PDB entry 8T56 | electron microscopy, 2.80 A resolution | chains A and B of the 10 polymer chains in the assembly

# Chain A (and B)
Molecule: Calcium permeable stress-gated cation channel 1
Source organism: Arabidopsis thaliana
Notes: chain B of this document is another copy of the same molecule, construct and numbering; everything in this record applies to it too
UniProt: Q5XEZ5 (CSC1_ARATH); numbering as in UniProt (aligned over 1-771)
Sequence (781 residues; each row starts with the number of its first residue):
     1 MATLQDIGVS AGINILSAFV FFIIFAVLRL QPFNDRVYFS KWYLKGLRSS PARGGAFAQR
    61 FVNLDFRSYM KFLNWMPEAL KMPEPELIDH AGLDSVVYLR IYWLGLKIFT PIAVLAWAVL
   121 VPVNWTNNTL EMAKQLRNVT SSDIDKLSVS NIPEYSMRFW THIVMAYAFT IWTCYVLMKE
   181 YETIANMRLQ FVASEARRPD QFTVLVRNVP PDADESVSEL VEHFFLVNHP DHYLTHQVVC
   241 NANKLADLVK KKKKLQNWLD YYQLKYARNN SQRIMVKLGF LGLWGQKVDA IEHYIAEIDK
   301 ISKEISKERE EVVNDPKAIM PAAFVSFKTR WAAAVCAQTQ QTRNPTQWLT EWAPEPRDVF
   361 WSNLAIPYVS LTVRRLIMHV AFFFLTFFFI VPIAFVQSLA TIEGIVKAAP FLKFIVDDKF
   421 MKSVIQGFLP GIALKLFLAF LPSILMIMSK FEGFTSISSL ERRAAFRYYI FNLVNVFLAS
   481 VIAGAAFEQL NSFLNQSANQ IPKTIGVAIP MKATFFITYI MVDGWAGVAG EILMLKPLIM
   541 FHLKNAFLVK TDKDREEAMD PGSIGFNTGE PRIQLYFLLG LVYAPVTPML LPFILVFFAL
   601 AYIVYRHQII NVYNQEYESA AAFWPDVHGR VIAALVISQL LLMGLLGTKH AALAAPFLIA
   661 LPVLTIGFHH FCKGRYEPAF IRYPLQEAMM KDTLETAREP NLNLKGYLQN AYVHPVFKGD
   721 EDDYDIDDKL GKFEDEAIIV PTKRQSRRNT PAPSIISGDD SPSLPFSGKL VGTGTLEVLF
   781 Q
Disordered / not traced: 1, 51-70, 122-156, 267-289, 488-504, 649-653, 719-781
Differences from the reference sequence: expression tag (772-781)
Small-molecule neighbours: LBN (1-palmitoyl-2-oleoyl-sn-glycero-3-phosphocholine): Pro111, Ile112, Leu115, Tyr167, Ala168, Thr170, Ile171, Trp172, Cys174, Tyr175, Met178, Leu661, Leu664, Phe668

# How chain A and chain B interact
Pairs across the interface - 51 pairs, chain A then chain B:
  Leu189(A) - Arg343(B)
  Gln190(A) - Arg343(B)  hydrogen bond
  Phe224(A) - Gln686(B)
  Val227(A) - Met689(B)
  Asn228(A) - Trp331(B)  hydrogen bond (backbone-side chain)
  Asn228(A) - Gln686(B)
  Asn228(A) - Met689(B)
  His229(A) - Trp331(B)
  His229(A) - Leu685(B)
  Pro230(A) - Met689(B)
  Trp331(A) - Asn228(B)  hydrogen bond (side chain-backbone)
  Trp331(A) - His229(B)
  Val335(A) - Val335(B)  hydrophobic
  Gln338(A) - Arg682(B)  hydrogen bond (backbone-side chain)
  Thr339(A) - Arg682(B)
  Thr339(A) - Leu685(B)
  Gln340(A) - Pro678(B)
  Gln340(A) - Arg682(B)
  Gln340(A) - Pro684(B)
  Gln340(A) - Leu685(B)  hydrogen bond (backbone-backbone)
  Gln341(A) - Pro684(B)
  Gln341(A) - Leu685(B)
  Gln341(A) - Gln686(B)  hydrogen bond (backbone-backbone)
  Thr342(A) - Pro684(B)
  Thr342(A) - Gln686(B)  hydrogen bond
  Arg343(A) - Leu189(B)
  Arg343(A) - Gln190(B)  hydrogen bond
  Arg343(A) - Pro684(B)
  Arg343(A) - Glu687(B)
  Pro345(A) - Arg675(B)
  Arg675(A) - Pro345(B)
  Pro678(A) - Gln340(B)
  Arg682(A) - Gln338(B)  hydrogen bond (side chain-backbone)
  Arg682(A) - Thr339(B)
  Arg682(A) - Gln340(B)
  Pro684(A) - Gln340(B)
  Pro684(A) - Gln341(B)
  Pro684(A) - Thr342(B)
  Pro684(A) - Arg343(B)
  Leu685(A) - His229(B)
  Leu685(A) - Thr339(B)
  Leu685(A) - Gln340(B)  hydrogen bond (backbone-backbone)
  Leu685(A) - Gln341(B)
  Gln686(A) - Phe224(B)
  Gln686(A) - Asn228(B)
  Gln686(A) - Gln341(B)  hydrogen bond (backbone-backbone)
  Gln686(A) - Thr342(B)  hydrogen bond
  Glu687(A) - Arg343(B)
  Met689(A) - Val227(B)
  Met689(A) - Asn228(B)
  Met689(A) - Pro230(B)
Other interface residues (no listed pair), chain A (29 interface residues in all): Asp231, His232, Asn344, Thr346, Tyr683
Other interface residues (no listed pair), chain B (29 interface residues in all): Asp231, His232, Asn344, Thr346, Tyr683

# In short
Chain A and chain B each contribute 29 residues to their interface; the contacts include 12 hydrogen bonds.
Polar pairs include Gln190(A)-Arg343(B), Asn228(A)-Trp331(B) and Gln338(A)-Arg682(B). Chain A binds compound
LBN.
Both chains are Calcium permeable stress-gated cation channel 1 (Arabidopsis thaliana). Entry 8T56 (Structure
of mechanically activated ion channel OSCA1.2 in peptidiscs) was determined by electron microscopy, deposited
together with 8T57.
